3TVW - chain A; structure by X-ray diffraction, 2.80 A resolution.

== Chain A ==
Protein: Acetyl-CoA carboxylase
From: Saccharomyces cerevisiae S288c
Notes: EC 6.4.1.2, 6.3.4.14; fragment: Carboxyltransferase domain, residues 1476-2233
UniProt: Q00955 (ACAC_YEAST); numbering as in UniProt (aligned over 1476-2233)
Chain sequence (769 residues; numbered 1473 to 2241; the number before each row is that of its first residue):
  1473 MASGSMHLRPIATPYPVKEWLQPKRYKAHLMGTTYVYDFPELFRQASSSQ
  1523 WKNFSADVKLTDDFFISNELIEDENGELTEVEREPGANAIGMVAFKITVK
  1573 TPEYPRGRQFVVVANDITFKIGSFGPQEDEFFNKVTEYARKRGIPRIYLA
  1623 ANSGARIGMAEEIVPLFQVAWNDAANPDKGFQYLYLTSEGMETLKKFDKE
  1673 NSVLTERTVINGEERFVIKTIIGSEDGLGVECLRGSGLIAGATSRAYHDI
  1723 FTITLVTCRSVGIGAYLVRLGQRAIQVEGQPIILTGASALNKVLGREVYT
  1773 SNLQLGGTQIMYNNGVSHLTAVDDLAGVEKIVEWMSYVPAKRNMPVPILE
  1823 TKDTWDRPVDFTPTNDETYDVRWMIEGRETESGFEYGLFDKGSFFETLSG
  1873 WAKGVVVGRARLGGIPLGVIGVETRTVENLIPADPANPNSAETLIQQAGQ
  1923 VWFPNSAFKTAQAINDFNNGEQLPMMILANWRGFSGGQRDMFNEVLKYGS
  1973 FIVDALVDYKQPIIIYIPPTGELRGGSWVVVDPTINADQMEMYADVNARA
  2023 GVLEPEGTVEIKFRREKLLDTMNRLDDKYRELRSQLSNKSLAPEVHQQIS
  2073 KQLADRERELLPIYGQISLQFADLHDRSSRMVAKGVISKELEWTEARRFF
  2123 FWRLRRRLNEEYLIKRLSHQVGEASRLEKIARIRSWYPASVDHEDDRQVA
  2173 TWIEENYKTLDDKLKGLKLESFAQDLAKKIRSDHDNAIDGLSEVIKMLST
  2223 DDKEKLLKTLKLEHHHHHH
Unresolved in the structure: 1473-1479, 2059-2063, 2196-2241
Construct notes: expression tag (1473-1475, 2234-2241); engineered mutation Ser1760 (Pro in Q00955), Leu1762 (Ile in Q00955), Val1765 (Met in Q00955), Gln1919 (Glu in Q00955), Ala1920 (Pro in Q00955), Phe1925 (His in Q00955), Glu2028 (Gln in Q00955), Thr2030 (Met in Q00955), Glu2032 (Gly in Q00955)
Small-molecule neighbours: 07H ([4-(2H-chromen-3-ylmethyl)piperazin-1-yl]-[3-(1H-pyrazol-5-yl)phenyl]methanone): Thr1757, Ser1760, Ala1761, Leu1762, Lys1764, Val1765, Ala1920, Val1923, Phe1925, Arg1954, Gly1955, Phe1956, Ser1957, Gly1958, Leu2025, Glu2026, Glu2028, Gly2029, Glu2032, Ile2033
Reported in the primary citation:
  - binding site for 07H: Gly1958

== In short ==
Ligands of chain A: compound 07H. The paper reports a binding site for 07H at Gly1958.
Chain A is Acetyl-CoA carboxylase (Saccharomyces cerevisiae S288c); the structure, Crystal Structure of the
humanized carboxyltransferase domain of yeast Acetyl-coA caroxylase in complex with compound 4, was determined
by X-ray diffraction (same publication as 3TV5 and 3TVU).
